Entry 6UD4 (electron microscopy, 3.30 A resolution); this record covers chains B and C of the 8 polymer chains in the assembly.

[Chain B (and C)]
Name: Glutamate receptor 2
Source organism: Rattus norvegicus
Notes: chain C of this document is another copy of the same molecule, construct and numbering; everything in this record applies to it too
UniProt: P19491 (GRIA2_RAT); residues -20 to 847 here correspond to UniProt positions 1-868 (UniProt number = residue number + 21)
Sequence (889 residues; numbered -20 to 868; the number before each row is that of its first residue; numbers below 1 keep their minus sign (Met-20 is residue -20)):
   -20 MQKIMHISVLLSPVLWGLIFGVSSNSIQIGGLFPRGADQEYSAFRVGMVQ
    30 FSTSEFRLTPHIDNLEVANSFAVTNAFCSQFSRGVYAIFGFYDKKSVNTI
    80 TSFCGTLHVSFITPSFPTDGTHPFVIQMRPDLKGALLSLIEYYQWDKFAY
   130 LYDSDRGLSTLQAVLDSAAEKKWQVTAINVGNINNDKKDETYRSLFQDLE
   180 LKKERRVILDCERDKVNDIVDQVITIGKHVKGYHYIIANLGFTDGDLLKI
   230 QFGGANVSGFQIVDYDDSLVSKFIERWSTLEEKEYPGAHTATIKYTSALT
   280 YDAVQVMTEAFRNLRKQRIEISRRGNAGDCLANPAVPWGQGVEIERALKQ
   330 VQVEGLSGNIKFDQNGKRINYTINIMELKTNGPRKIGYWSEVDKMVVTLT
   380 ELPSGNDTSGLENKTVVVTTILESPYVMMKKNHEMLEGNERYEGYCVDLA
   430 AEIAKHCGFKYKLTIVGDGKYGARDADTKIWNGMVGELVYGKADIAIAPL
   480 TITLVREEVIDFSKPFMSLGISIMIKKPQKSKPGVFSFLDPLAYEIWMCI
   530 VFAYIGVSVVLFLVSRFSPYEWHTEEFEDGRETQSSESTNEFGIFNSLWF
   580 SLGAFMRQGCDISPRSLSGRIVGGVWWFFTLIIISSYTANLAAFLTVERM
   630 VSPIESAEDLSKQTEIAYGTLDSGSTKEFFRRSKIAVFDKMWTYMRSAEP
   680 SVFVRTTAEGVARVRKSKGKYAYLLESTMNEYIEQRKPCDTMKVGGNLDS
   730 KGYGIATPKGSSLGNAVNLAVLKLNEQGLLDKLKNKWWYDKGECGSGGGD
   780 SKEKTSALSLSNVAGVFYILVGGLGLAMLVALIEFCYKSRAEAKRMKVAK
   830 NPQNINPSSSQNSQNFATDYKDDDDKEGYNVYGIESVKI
Disordered / not traced: -20 to 393, 549-594, 777-783, 825-868
Disulfide bonds: Cys718-Cys773
Sequence notes: conflict Arg586 (Gln607 in P19491); expression tag (848-868)
Residues lining bound ligands: ZK1 ({[7-morpholin-4-yl-2,3-dioxo-6-(trifluoromethyl)-3,4-dihydroquinoxalin-1(2H)-yl]methyl}phosphonic acid): Glu402, Tyr405, Tyr450, Pro478, Leu479, Thr480, Arg485, Gly653, Ser654, Thr655, Thr686, Glu705, Thr707, Met708, Tyr732
Swiss-Prot annotation at these positions:
  - region: Ala846, Thr847 (Required for interaction with IQSEC1)
  - binding site (L-glutamate): Pro478, Thr480, Arg485, Ser654, Thr655, Glu705
  - site: Arg453 (Interaction with the cone snail toxin Con-ikot-ikot), Ile633 (Crucial to convey clamshell closure to channel opening), Arg660 (Interaction with the cone snail toxin Con-ikot-ikot), Lys752 (Interaction with the cone snail toxin Con-ikot-ikot)
  - modified residue (Phosphoserine): Ser662, Ser696, Ser839, Ser842
  - lipidation (S-palmitoyl cysteine): Cys589, Cys815
  - glycosylation (N-linked (GlcNAc...) asparagine): Asn235, Asn349, Asn385, Asn392
What the authors report for this chain:
  - specificity-determining residues: Glu524, Met527, Cys528, Leu789, Ala793 (by similarity / conservation)

[Interface between chain B and chain C]
Pairs across the interface (85):
  Thr482(B) with Leu751(C); Glu755(C)
  Leu483(B) with Leu748(C), hydrophobic; Lys752(C); Glu755(C), hydrogen bond (backbone-side chain)
  Glu486(B) with Lys493(C), salt bridge; Leu751(C)
  Glu487(B) with Leu748(C)
  Phe491(B) with Lys493(C)
  Ser492(B) with Lys493(C)
  Lys493(B) with Glu486(C), salt bridge; Phe491(C), hydrogen bond (side chain-backbone); Ser492(C)
  Pro494(B) with Pro494(C)
  Ser497(B) with Ser497(C)
  Asp519(B) with Ala786(C)
  Pro520(B) with Ala786(C); Leu787(C), hydrogen bond (backbone-backbone)
  Leu521(B) with Leu787(C), hydrophobic
  Ala522(B) with Leu787(C)
  Ile525(B) with Leu787(C); Ser788(C); Leu789(C), hydrophobic
  Cys528(B) with Phe796(C), hydrophobic
  Ala532(B) with Leu799(C), hydrophobic
  Val539(B) with Met807(C), hydrophobic
  Leu542(B) with Met807(C), hydrophobic
  Phe546(B) with Leu811(C), hydrophobic; Phe814(C)
  Pro548(B) with Lys817(C)
  Leu596(B) with Val809(C), hydrophobic
  Ser597(B) with Ala806(C), hydrogen bond (side chain-backbone); Val809(C); Ala810(C)
  Ile600(B) with Leu805(C); Ala806(C), hydrophobic
  Val601(B) with Ala806(C), hydrophobic
  Gly602(B) with Tyr533(C)
  Gly603(B) with Tyr533(C), hydrogen bond (backbone-side chain)
  Val604(B) with Ile798(C); Leu799(C), hydrophobic
  Trp606(B) with Tyr533(C), hydrophobic; Trp605(C), hydrophobic; Thr609(C)
  Phe607(B) with Trp526(C), hydrophobic; Ile798(C), hydrophobic
  Phe608(B) with Val795(C), hydrophobic; Phe796(C), hydrophobic
  Leu610(B) with Ile613(C), hydrophobic
  Ile611(B) with Val795(C), hydrophobic
  Ser614(B) with Tyr616(C); Thr617(C), hydrogen bond; Leu620(C)
  Ser615(B) with Leu620(C); Leu787(C)
  Thr617(B) with Thr617(C)
  Ala618(B) with Leu620(C), hydrophobic; Ala621(C)
  Asn619(B) with Leu624(C); Ser785(C); Ala786(C); Leu787(C)
  Ala622(B) with Leu624(C), hydrophobic; Thr625(C); Arg628(C), hydrogen bond (backbone-side chain)
  Phe623(B) with Arg628(C); Ser785(C); Ala786(C)
  Val626(B) with Arg628(C); Met629(C), hydrophobic
  Arg628(B) with Arg628(C)
  Asn747(B) with Glu486(C)
  Leu748(B) with Leu483(C); Glu486(C); Glu487(C)
  Leu751(B) with Ile481(C), hydrophobic; Thr482(C); Glu486(C)
  Lys752(B) with Leu483(C)
  Glu755(B) with Thr482(C); Leu483(C), hydrogen bond (side chain-backbone); Arg661(C), hydrogen bond (backbone-side chain)
  Gln756(B) with Arg661(C)
  Asp760(B) with Ile664(C)
  Lys761(B) with Lys663(C)
Also at the interface, not in a pair above, chain B (62 interface residues in all): Ile481, Glu524, Val536, Val543, Ser547, Arg599, Ile612, Ala621, Thr625, Leu727, Asp728, Ser729, Asn764
Also at the interface, not in a pair above, chain C (57 interface residues in all): Phe517, Ile529, Ser537, Phe541, Asn747, Asp760, Val792, Gly802, Leu803, Glu813

[Summary]
62 residues of chain B face 57 of chain C across their interface, with 9 hydrogen bonds and 2 salt bridges.
Among the polar pairs are Glu486(B)-Lys493(C), Leu483(B)-Glu755(C) and Lys493(B)-Phe491(C). Bound to chain B:
compound ZK1. UniProt lists 6 L-glutamate-binding residues on chain B. From the paper: specificity
determinants Glu524(B), Met527(B) and Cys528(B) among others.
Chain B and chain C are both Glutamate receptor 2 (Rattus norvegicus); the structure, GluA2 in complex with
its auxiliary subunit CNIH3 in AS map II - (LBD-TMD-C3(AS) II)- with ..., was determined by electron
microscopy, deposited together with 6PEQ, 6U5S, 6U6I, 6UCB and 6UD8.
